PDB entry 2WZW | X-ray diffraction, 1.80 A resolution | chains A and B

== Chain A (and B) ==
Molecule: Nfnb protein
Source organism: Mycobacterium smegmatis
Notes: chain B of this document is another copy of the same molecule, construct and numbering; everything in this record applies to it too
UniProtKB: A0R6D0 (A0R6D0_MYCS2); residue numbers follow UniProt; this construct covers 1-234
Amino-acid sequence (235 residues; each row starts with the number of its first residue; numbering starts at 0):
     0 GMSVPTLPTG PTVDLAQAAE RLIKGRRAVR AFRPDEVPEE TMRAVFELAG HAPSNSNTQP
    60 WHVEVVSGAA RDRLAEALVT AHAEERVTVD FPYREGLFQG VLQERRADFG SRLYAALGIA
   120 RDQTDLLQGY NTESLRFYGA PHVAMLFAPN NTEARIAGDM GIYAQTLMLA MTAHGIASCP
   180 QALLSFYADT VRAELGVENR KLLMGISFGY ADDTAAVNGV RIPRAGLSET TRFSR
Not modelled in the structure: 0-12 (chain B: 0-11)
Construct notes: expression tag (0)
Modified / non-standard residues: Mse-1 (selenomethionine); Mse-41, Mse-144, Mse-159, Mse-167, Mse-170, Mse-203 (selenomethionine; parent Met)
UniProt features mapped onto this chain:
  - binding site (FMN): Arg-25 to Arg-29, Tyr-137, Ala-181, Leu-182, Arg-223
  - binding site (NADP(+)): Ser-55, Arg-105, Tyr-113, Ile-118
Ligand contacts:
  - FMN (flavin mononucleotide), molecule 1: Arg-25, Arg-26, Ala-27, Arg-29, Phe-108, Tyr-129, Tyr-137, Cys-178, Pro-179, Gln-180, Ala-181, Leu-182, Mse-203, Ile-221, Arg-223
  - FMN, molecule 2: Pro-52, Ser-53, Asn-54, Ser-55, Asn-56, Asp-158, Ile-161
  - NADPH (NDP; NADPH dihydro-nicotinamide-adenine-dinucleotide phosphate): Val-86, Tyr-92, Glu-94, Gln-102, Arg-105, Ala-106, Phe-108, Gly-109, Ser-110, Tyr-113, Ile-118, Ala-119, Arg-120, Leu-126, Asn-130, Ala-181, Leu-182, Phe-185
Reported in the primary citation:
  - binding site for NADPH: Arg-105, Tyr-113, Arg-120, Phe-185

== Chain A / chain B interface ==
Residue-residue contacts (152; chain A residue first):
  Asp-13(A) with Val-12(B)
  Leu-14(A) with Arg-20(B); Leu-21(B), hydrophobic; Ala-172(B)
  Ala-15(A) with Ala-172(B); His-173(B)
  Ala-17(A) with Leu-14(B); Ala-17(B), hydrophobic
  Ala-18(A) with Leu-21(B), hydrophobic; Ala-172(B), hydrophobic
  Glu-19(A) with Leu-47(B)
  Leu-21(A) with Leu-14(B), hydrophobic; Ala-18(B), hydrophobic
  Ile-22(A) with Leu-47(B); His-50(B); Thr-165(B)
  Lys-23(A) with Leu-47(B); His-50(B)
  Arg-25(A) with His-50(B); Pro-52(B)
  Mse-41(A) with Phe-232(B), hydrophobic
  Arg-42(A) with Leu-226(B)
  Phe-45(A) with Leu-226(B), hydrophobic; Phe-232(B), hydrophobic
  Glu-46(A) with Gly-225(B); Leu-226(B), hydrogen bond (side chain-backbone)
  Leu-47(A) with Ile-22(B)
  Gly-49(A) with Arg-223(B), hydrogen bond (backbone-side chain)
  His-50(A) with Ile-22(B); Lys-23(B); Arg-25(B); Arg-223(B), hydrogen bond (backbone-side chain)
  Ala-51(A) with Arg-223(B), hydrogen bond (backbone-side chain)
  Pro-52(A) with Arg-25(B); Gln-164(B); Arg-223(B)
  Asn-54(A) with Ala-181(B)
  Ser-55(A) with Arg-104(B); Arg-105(B); Phe-108(B)
  Asn-56(A) with Arg-104(B); Ile-221(B); Pro-222(B), hydrogen bond (side chain-backbone); Arg-223(B), hydrogen bond
  Thr-57(A) with Phe-97(B); Leu-101(B); Arg-104(B), hydrogen bond (backbone-side chain)
  Gln-58(A) with Arg-104(B), hydrogen bond (backbone-side chain); Arg-223(B); Ala-224(B), hydrogen bond (side chain-backbone)
  Trp-60(A) with Thr-229(B)
  His-61(A) with Thr-229(B)
  Val-62(A) with Thr-229(B), hydrogen bond (backbone-backbone); Thr-230(B); Arg-231(B), hydrogen bond (backbone-backbone)
  Glu-63(A) with Arg-231(B)
  Val-64(A) with Arg-231(B), hydrogen bond (backbone-backbone); Phe-232(B); Ser-233(B), hydrogen bond (backbone-backbone)
  Val-65(A) with Ser-233(B)
  Ser-66(A) with Ser-233(B), hydrogen bond (backbone-backbone); Arg-234(B)
  Ala-68(A) with Arg-234(B)
  Ala-69(A) with Arg-234(B), hydrogen bond (backbone-backbone)
  Val-88(A) with Arg-154(B)
  Phe-90(A) with Ala-153(B), hydrophobic; Arg-154(B), hydrogen bond (backbone-side chain)
  Pro-91(A) with Glu-152(B); Arg-154(B)
  Tyr-92(A) with Asn-54(B); Arg-154(B)
  Leu-96(A) with Asn-150(B), hydrogen bond (backbone-side chain); Glu-152(B); Ile-155(B), hydrophobic
  Phe-97(A) with Thr-57(B); Ile-155(B), hydrophobic
  Leu-101(A) with Thr-57(B); Pro-148(B), hydrophobic
  Arg-104(A) with Ser-55(B); Asn-56(B); Thr-57(B), hydrogen bond (side chain-backbone); Gln-58(B), hydrogen bond (side chain-backbone)
  Arg-105(A) with Ser-55(B)
  Phe-108(A) with Ser-55(B); Asn-56(B)
  Asn-150(A) with Arg-93(B), hydrogen bond (backbone-side chain); Glu-94(B); Gly-95(B), hydrogen bond (side chain-backbone); Leu-96(B)
  Thr-151(A) with Arg-93(B)
  Glu-152(A) with Arg-93(B)
  Ala-153(A) with Phe-90(B), hydrophobic; Ala-156(B)
  Arg-154(A) with Val-88(B); Ala-181(B); Ser-184(B), hydrogen bond; Leu-202(B), hydrogen bond (side chain-backbone)
  Ile-155(A) with Leu-96(B)
  Ala-156(A) with Ala-153(B); Gly-157(B)
  Gly-157(A) with Ala-156(B); Gly-160(B)
  Gly-160(A) with Gly-157(B); Gly-160(B); Ile-161(B)
  Ile-161(A) with Gly-160(B); Ile-161(B); Gln-164(B)
  Gln-164(A) with Pro-52(B); Ile-161(B); Thr-165(B), hydrogen bond
  Thr-165(A) with Ile-22(B); Gln-164(B), hydrogen bond
  Mse-167(A) with Pro-52(B), hydrophobic
  Leu-168(A) with Leu-168(B), hydrophobic
  Ala-172(A) with Leu-14(B); Ala-15(B), hydrogen bond (backbone-backbone); Ala-18(B), hydrophobic
  His-173(A) with Ala-15(B)
  Ala-181(A) with Asn-54(B); Arg-154(B)
  Ser-184(A) with Arg-154(B), hydrogen bond
  Leu-202(A) with Arg-154(B), hydrogen bond (backbone-side chain)
  Ile-221(A) with Asn-56(B)
  Pro-222(A) with Asn-56(B), hydrogen bond (backbone-side chain)
  Arg-223(A) with Gly-49(B), hydrogen bond (side chain-backbone); His-50(B), hydrogen bond (side chain-backbone); Ala-51(B), hydrogen bond (side chain-backbone); Pro-52(B); Asn-56(B), hydrogen bond; Gln-58(B)
  Ala-224(A) with Gln-58(B), hydrogen bond (backbone-side chain)
  Leu-226(A) with Arg-42(B); Phe-45(B), hydrophobic; Glu-46(B)
  Thr-229(A) with Trp-60(B); His-61(B); Val-62(B), hydrogen bond (backbone-backbone)
  Thr-230(A) with Val-62(B); Val-64(B)
  Arg-231(A) with Val-62(B), hydrogen bond (backbone-backbone); Glu-63(B), salt bridge; Val-64(B), hydrogen bond (backbone-backbone); Leu-194(B), hydrogen bond (side chain-backbone)
  Phe-232(A) with Val-64(B)
  Ser-233(A) with Val-64(B), hydrogen bond (backbone-backbone); Val-65(B); Ser-66(B), hydrogen bond (backbone-backbone)
  Arg-234(A) with Glu-35(B), salt bridge; Ser-66(B); Ala-68(B); Ala-69(B), hydrogen bond (backbone-backbone)
Also at the interface, not in a pair above, chain A (83 interface residues in all): Arg-20, Pro-59, Gly-67, Arg-72, Gly-95, Pro-148, Asn-149, Ala-169, Phe-185, Lys-200
Also at the interface, not in a pair above, chain B (85 interface residues in all): Glu-19, Glu-38, Mse-41, Ala-43, Pro-59, Gly-67, Pro-91, Mse-167, Ala-169, Phe-185

== In short ==
The interface between chain A and chain B involves 83 residues on one side and 85 on the other; the contacts
include 41 hydrogen bonds and 2 salt bridges. Among the polar pairs are Arg-231(A)/Glu-63(B),
Arg-234(A)/Glu-35(B) and Glu-46(A)/Leu-226(B). The paper reports a binding site for NADPH at Arg-105(A),
Tyr-113(A) and Arg-120(A) among others.
Chain A and chain B are both Nfnb protein (Mycobacterium smegmatis); the structure, Crystal structure of the
FMN-dependent nitroreductase NfnB from Mycobacterium smegmatis in complex with NADPH, was determined by X-ray
diffraction together with 2WZV from the same study.
